Entry 6GJ2 (X-ray diffraction, 1.68 A resolution); this record covers chain A.

[Chain A]
Molecule: Purple acid phosphatase
Organism: Triticum aestivum
Notes: EC 3.1.3.2
Reference sequence: C4PKL0 (C4PKL0_WHEAT); residues 1-510 here correspond to UniProt positions 21-530 (UniProt number = residue number + 20)
Sequence (516 residues; numbered 1 to 516; the number before each row is that of its first residue):
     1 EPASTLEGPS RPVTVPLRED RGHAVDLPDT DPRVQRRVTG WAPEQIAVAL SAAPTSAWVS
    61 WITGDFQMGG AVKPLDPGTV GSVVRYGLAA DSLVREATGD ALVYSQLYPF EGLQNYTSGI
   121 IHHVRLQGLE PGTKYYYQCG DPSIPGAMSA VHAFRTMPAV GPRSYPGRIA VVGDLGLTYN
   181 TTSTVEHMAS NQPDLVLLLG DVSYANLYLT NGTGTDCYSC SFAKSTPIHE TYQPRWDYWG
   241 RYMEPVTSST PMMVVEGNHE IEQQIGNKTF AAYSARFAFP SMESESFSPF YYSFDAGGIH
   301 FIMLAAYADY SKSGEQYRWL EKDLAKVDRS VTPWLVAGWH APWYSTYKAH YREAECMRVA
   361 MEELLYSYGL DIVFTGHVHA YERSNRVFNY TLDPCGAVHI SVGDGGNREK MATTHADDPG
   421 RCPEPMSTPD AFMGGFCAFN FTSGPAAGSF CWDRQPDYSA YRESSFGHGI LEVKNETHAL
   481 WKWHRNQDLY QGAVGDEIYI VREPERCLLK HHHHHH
Disordered / not traced: 19-22, 509-516
Sequence notes: expression tag (511-516)
Disulfide bonds: Cys-217/Cys-220, Cys-356/Cys-437, Cys-395/Cys-507, Cys-422/Cys-451
Glycans and other covalent adducts: N-acetylglucosamine (NAG) linked to Asn-115, Asn-180, Asn-211, Asn-389, Asn-440, Asn-475
Ion coordination: Fe ion site 1: Asp-174, Asp-201, Tyr-204, His-379 (together with phosphate ion); Fe ion site 2: Asp-201, Asn-258, His-340, His-377 (together with phosphate ion)
Ligand contacts: D-myo-inositol-hexasulphate (IHS): Asn-206, Leu-207, Cys-217, Tyr-218, Ser-219, Ala-223, His-229, Asn-258, His-259, Ile-261, His-350, Glu-353, His-377, Glu-409, Asp-430, Ala-431, Phe-432
What the authors report for this chain:
  - mutagenesis - H229A, K410A: decreased catalytic activity on phytase
  - mutagenesis - K348A: unchanged catalytic activity
  - mutagenesis - K410A: unchanged catalytic activity on p-nitrophenyl phosphate
  - specificity-determining residues: Lys-410

[In short]
Bound to chain A: D-myo-inositol-hexasulphate. Covalently linked N-acetylglucosamine: at Asn-115, Asn-180,
Asn-211, Asn-389, Asn-440 and Asn-475. Asp-174, Asp-201, Tyr-204 and His-379 coordinate Fe ion site 1.
Asp-201, Asn-258, His-340 and His-377 coordinate Fe ion site 2. The paper reports that H229A and K410A reduce
catalytic activity on phytase; the specificity determinant Lys-410.
Chain A is Purple acid phosphatase (Triticum aestivum); the structure, Purple acid phytase from wheat isoform
B2 - complex with inositol hexasulphate, was determined by X-ray diffraction, deposited together with 6GIT,
6GIZ and 6GJA.
